PDB entry 9U5G | electron microscopy, 2.66 A resolution | chains A and F of the 6 polymer chains in the assembly

[Chain A]
Protein: Na(+)-translocating NADH-quinone reductase subunit A
Organism: Vibrio cholerae O395
Notes: EC 7.2.1.1
UniProtKB: A5F5X1 (NQRA_VIBC3); numbering as in UniProt (aligned over 1-446)
Sequence (446 residues; row label = number of the first residue in the row):
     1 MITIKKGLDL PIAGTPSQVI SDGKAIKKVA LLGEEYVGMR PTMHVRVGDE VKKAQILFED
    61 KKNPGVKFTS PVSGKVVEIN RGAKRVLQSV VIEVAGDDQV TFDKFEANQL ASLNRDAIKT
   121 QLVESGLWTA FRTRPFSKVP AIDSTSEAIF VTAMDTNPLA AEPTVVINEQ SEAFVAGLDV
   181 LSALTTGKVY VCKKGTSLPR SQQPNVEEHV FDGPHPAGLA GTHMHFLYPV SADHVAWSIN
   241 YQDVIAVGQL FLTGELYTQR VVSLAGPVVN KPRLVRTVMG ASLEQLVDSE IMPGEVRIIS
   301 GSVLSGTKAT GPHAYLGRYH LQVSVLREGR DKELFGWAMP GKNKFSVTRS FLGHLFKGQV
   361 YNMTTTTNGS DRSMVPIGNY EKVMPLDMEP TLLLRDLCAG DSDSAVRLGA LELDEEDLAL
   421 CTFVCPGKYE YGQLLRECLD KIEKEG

[Chain F]
Protein: Na(+)-translocating NADH-quinone reductase subunit F
Organism: Vibrio cholerae O395
Notes: EC 7.2.1.1
UniProtKB: A5F5Y4 (NQRF_VIBC3); residue numbers follow UniProt; this construct covers 1-408
Sequence (414 residues; numbered 1 to 414; the number before each row is that of its first residue):
     1 MSTIIFGVVM FTLIILALVL VILFAKSKLV PTGDITISIN GDPEKAIVTQ PGGKLLTALA
    61 GAGVFVSSAC GGGGSCGQCR VKIKSGGGDI LPTELDHISK GEAREGERLA CQVAVKADMD
   121 LELPEEIFGV KKWECTVISN DNKATFIKEL KLAIPDGESV PFRAGGYIQI EAPAHHVKYA
   181 DFDVPEKYRG DWDKFNLFRY ESKVDEPIIR AYSMANYPEE FGIIMLNVRI ATPPPNNPNV
   241 PPGQMSSYIW SLKAGDKCTI SGPFGEFFAK DTDAEMVFIG GGAGMAPMRS HIFDQLKRLK
   301 SKRKMSYWYG ARSKREMFYV EDFDGLAAEN DNFVWHCALS DPQPEDNWTG YTGFIHNVLY
   361 ENYLKDHEAP EDCEYYMCGP PMMNAAVINM LKNLGVEEEN ILLDDFGGHH HHHH
Not modelled in the structure: 409-414
Construct notes: expression tag (409-414)
Ion coordination: 2Fe-2S cluster Fe near Gly-72 (its only coordinating residue here)
Ligand contacts:
  - FAD (flavin-adenine dinucleotide): Tyr-167, Arg-210, Ala-211, Tyr-212, Ser-213, Asn-227, Val-228, Arg-229, Ala-231, Thr-232, Val-240, Pro-241, Pro-242, Gly-243, Gln-244, Met-245, Ser-246, Ala-283, Phe-406, Gly-408
  - 2Fe-2S cluster (FES): Ser-68, Cys-70, Gly-71, Gly-72, Gly-73, Ser-75, Cys-76, Gly-77, Gln-78, Cys-79, Leu-109, Cys-111, Gln-112
Curated features (UniProtKB/Swiss-Prot):
  - binding site ([2Fe-2S] cluster): Cys-70, Cys-76, Cys-79, Cys-111
  - mutagenesis: Cys-70 (C70A: Loss of the 2Fe-2S center, but does not affect flavin content. Exhibits very low NADH:quinone oxidoreductase activity), Cys-76 (C76A: Loss of the 2Fe-2S center, but does not affect flavin content. Exhibits very low NADH:quinone oxidoreductase activity), Cys-79 (C79A: Loss of the 2Fe-2S center, but does not affect flavin content. Exhibits very low NADH:quinone oxidoreductase activity), Cys-111 (C111A: Loss of the 2Fe-2S center, but does not affect flavin content. Exhibits very low NADH:quinone oxidoreductase activity), Arg-210 (R210L: Decreases flavin content, but does not affect the 2Fe-2S center. Exhibits very low NADH:quinone oxidoreductase activity), Tyr-212 (Y212L: Decreases flavin content, but does not affect the 2Fe-2S center. Exhibits very low NADH:quinone oxidoreductase activity), Ser-246 (S246A: Decreases flavin content, but does not affect the 2Fe-2S center. Exhibits very low NADH:quinone oxidoreductase activity)

[How chain A and chain F interact]
Contacting residue pairs (16):
  Arg-40(A) with Glu-397(F), salt bridge
  Arg-46(A) with Glu-368(F), salt bridge
  Lys-61(A) with Asp-372(F), salt bridge
  Lys-62(A) with Glu-397(F), salt bridge; Glu-399(F), salt bridge
  Lys-84(A) with Lys-392(F); Asn-393(F), hydrogen bond; Gly-395(F)
  Arg-85(A) with Glu-368(F); Pro-370(F); Glu-371(F), salt bridge; Leu-394(F), hydrogen bond (side chain-backbone)
  Glu-445(A) with Ser-99(F); Lys-100(F), hydrogen bond (backbone-backbone); Gly-101(F)
  Gly-446(A) with Gly-101(F)
Also at the interface, not in a pair above, chain A (10 interface residues in all): Thr-42, Arg-81
Also at the interface, not in a pair above, chain F (14 interface residues in all): Arg-104

[Summary]
10 residues of chain A and 14 residues of chain F are in contact; the contacts include 3 hydrogen bonds and 6
salt bridges. Among the polar pairs are Arg-40(A)/Glu-397(F), Arg-46(A)/Glu-368(F) and Lys-61(A)/Asp-372(F).
Ligands of chain F: 2Fe-2S cluster and flavin-adenine dinucleotide.
Chain A is Na(+)-translocating NADH-quinone reductase subunit A and chain F is Na(+)-translocating
NADH-quinone reductase subunit F, both from Vibrio cholerae O395; the structure, Cryo-EM structure of
Na+-translocating NADH-ubiquinone oxidoreductase NqrC-T225Y mutant from Vibrio cholerae, was determined by
electron microscopy (same publication as 9UD3, 9UD4, 9UD5, 9UD6, 9UD8, 9UD9 and 4 further entries).
